2GTT - chains S and X of the 24 polymer chains in the assembly; structure by X-ray diffraction, 3.49 A resolution.

# Chain S
Protein: Nucleoprotein
Organism: Lyssavirus rabies
Reference sequence: A8VR20 (A8VR20_9RHAB); numbering as in UniProt (aligned over 1-450)
Sequence (450 residues; numbered 1 to 450; the number before each row is that of its first residue):
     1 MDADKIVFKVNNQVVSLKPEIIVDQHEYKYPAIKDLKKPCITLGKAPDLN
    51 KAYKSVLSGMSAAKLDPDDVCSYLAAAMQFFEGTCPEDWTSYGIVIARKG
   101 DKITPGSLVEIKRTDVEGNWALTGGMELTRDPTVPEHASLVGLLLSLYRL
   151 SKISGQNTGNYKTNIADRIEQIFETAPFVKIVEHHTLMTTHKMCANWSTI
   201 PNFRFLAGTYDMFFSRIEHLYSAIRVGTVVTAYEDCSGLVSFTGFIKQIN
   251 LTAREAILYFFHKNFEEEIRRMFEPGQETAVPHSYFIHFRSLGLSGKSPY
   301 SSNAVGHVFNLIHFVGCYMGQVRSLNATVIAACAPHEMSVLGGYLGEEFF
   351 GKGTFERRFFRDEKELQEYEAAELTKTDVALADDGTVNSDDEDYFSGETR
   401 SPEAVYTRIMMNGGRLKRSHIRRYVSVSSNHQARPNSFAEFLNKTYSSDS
Disordered / not traced: 1-5, 373-397, 449-450

# Chain X
Molecule: 99-nt RNA strand
Sequence (99 nucleotides; numbered 1 to 99; the number before each row is that of its first residue):
     1 CCACCAACCCCACACACCCCCCCACCCCCACCCACCACACAAAACCCCCA
    51 AAACCCCCCCAACCCCCAAACCCCACCAACCCCACCAACCCCACAAACC

# Interface between chain S and chain X
Contacting residue pairs (43; chain S residue first):
  Arg149(S) with A75(X), salt bridge to the phosphate; C76(X), salt bridge to the phosphate
  Gln156(S) with C73(X), base contact
  Asn157(S) with C73(X), base contact
  Thr158(S) with C73(X), sugar contact
  Tyr161(S) with C73(X), sugar contact; A75(X), hydrogen bond to the phosphate
  Arg168(S) with A75(X), salt bridge to the phosphate; C76(X), salt bridge to the phosphate
  Ile172(S) with C76(X), base contact
  Thr199(S) with A68(X), base contact
  Arg204(S) with A69(X), sugar contact
  Ala223(S) with C76(X), base contact
  Arg225(S) with C76(X), sugar contact
  Val226(S) with C76(X), hydrogen bond to the sugar
  Val229(S) with A75(X), base contact
  Val230(S) with A75(X), base contact
  Ala232(S) with A75(X), base contact
  Asp235(S) with A69(X), hydrogen bond to the sugar; A70(X), phosphate contact; C71(X), phosphate contact
  Cys236(S) with C71(X), phosphate contact
  Ser237(S) with C71(X), hydrogen bond to the phosphate; C72(X), phosphate contact
  Arg290(S) with A69(X), hydrogen bond to the sugar; A70(X), salt bridge to the phosphate
  Lys297(S) with A69(X), salt bridge to the phosphate; A70(X), phosphate contact
  Ser298(S) with A70(X), hydrogen bond to the phosphate
  Ser301(S) with A70(X), phosphate contact; C71(X), phosphate contact
  Ser302(S) with C71(X), hydrogen bond to the phosphate
  Asn303(S) with C71(X), base contact
  Phe309(S) with C72(X), phosphate contact
  Arg323(S) with C72(X), salt bridge to the phosphate
  Asn326(S) with C72(X), sugar contact
  Ala327(S) with C72(X), sugar contact
  Thr328(S) with C71(X), sugar contact; C72(X), phosphate contact
  Arg434(S) with C72(X), hydrogen bond to the sugar; C73(X), base contact; C74(X), salt bridge to the phosphate
  Pro435(S) with C73(X), base contact
Other interface residues (no listed pair), chain S (34 interface residues in all): Lys152, Ser222, Gly296
Other interface residues (no listed pair), chain X (10 interface residues in all): C67

# Overview
34 residues of chain S face 10 of chain X across their interface; the contacts include 8 hydrogen bonds and 8
salt bridges. Polar contacts include Val226(S)-C76(X), Asp235(S)-A69(X) and Arg290(S)-A69(X).
Chain S is Nucleoprotein (Lyssavirus rabies) and chain X is a 99-nt RNA strand; the structure, Crystal
structure of the rabies virus nucleoprotein-RNA complex, was determined by X-ray diffraction.
